PDB entry 7TAX | electron microscopy, 2.80 A resolution | chains J and Y of the 14 polymer chains in the assembly

Chain J:
Name: AcrIF24
Chain sequence (228 residues; numbered 1 to 228; the number before each row is that of its first residue):
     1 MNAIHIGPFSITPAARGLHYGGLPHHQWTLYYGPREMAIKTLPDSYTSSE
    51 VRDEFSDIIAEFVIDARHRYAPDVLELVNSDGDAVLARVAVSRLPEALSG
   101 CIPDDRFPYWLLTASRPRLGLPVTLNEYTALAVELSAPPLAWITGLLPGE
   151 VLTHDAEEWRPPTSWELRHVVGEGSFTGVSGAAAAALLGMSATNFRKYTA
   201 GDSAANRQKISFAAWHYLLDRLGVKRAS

Chain Y:
Molecule: 19-nt DNA strand
Sequence (19 nucleotides; numbered 1 to 19; the number before each row is that of its first residue):
     1 ATAGCTCGATTCGAGCTAA

Interface between chain J and chain Y:
Pairs across the interface - 16 pairs, chain J then chain Y:
  Gly189(J) - DG13(Y)  phosphate contact
  Met190(J) - DG13(Y)  phosphate contact
  Ser191(J) - DG13(Y)  hydrogen bond to the phosphate
  Ser191(J) - DA14(Y)  base contact
  Thr193(J) - DG13(Y)  base contact
  Thr193(J) - DA14(Y)  hydrogen bond to the base
  Thr193(J) - DG15(Y)  base contact
  Asn194(J) - DC12(Y)  hydrogen bond to the phosphate
  Asn194(J) - DG13(Y)  phosphate contact
  Lys197(J) - DG13(Y)  hydrogen bond to the base
  Lys197(J) - DA14(Y)  base contact
  Tyr198(J) - DC12(Y)  hydrogen bond to the phosphate
  Arg207(J) - DT11(Y)  phosphate contact
  Gln208(J) - DT11(Y)  sugar contact
  Gln208(J) - DC12(Y)  base contact
  Lys209(J) - DT11(Y)  hydrogen bond to the phosphate

Summary:
The interface between chain J and chain Y involves 10 residues on one side and 5 on the other; the contacts
include 6 hydrogen bonds. Polar contacts include Thr193(J)-DA14(Y), Lys197(J)-DG13(Y) and Ser191(J)-DG13(Y).
Here chain J is AcrIF24 and chain Y is a 19-nt DNA strand. Entry 7TAX (Cryo-EM structure of the
Csy-AcrIF24-promoter DNA complex) was determined by electron microscopy together with 7T3J, 7T3K, 7T3L and
7TAW from the same study.
